8J6Q - chains B and G of the 5 polymer chains in the assembly; structure by electron microscopy, 2.60 A resolution.

[Chain B]
Molecule: Guanine nucleotide-binding protein G(I)/G(S)/G(T) subunit beta-1
Organism: Homo sapiens
UniProt: P62873 (GBB1_HUMAN); numbering as in UniProt (aligned over 2-340)
Amino-acid sequence (339 residues; row label = number of the first residue in the row):
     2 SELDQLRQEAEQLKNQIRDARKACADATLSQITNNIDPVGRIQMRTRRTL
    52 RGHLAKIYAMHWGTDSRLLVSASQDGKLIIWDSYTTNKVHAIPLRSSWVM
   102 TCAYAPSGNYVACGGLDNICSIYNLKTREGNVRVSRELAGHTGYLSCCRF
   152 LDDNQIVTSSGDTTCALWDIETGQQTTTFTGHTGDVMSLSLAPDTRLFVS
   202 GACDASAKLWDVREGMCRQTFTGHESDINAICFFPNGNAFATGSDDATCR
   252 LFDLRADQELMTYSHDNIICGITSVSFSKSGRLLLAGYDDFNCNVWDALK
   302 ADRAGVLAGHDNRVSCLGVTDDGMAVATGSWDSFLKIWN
Curated features (UniProtKB/Swiss-Prot):
  - modified residue: S2 (N-acetylserine), H266 (Phosphohistidine)
  - natural variant: L30 (L30F: In MRD42; uncertain significance), R52 (R52G: In MRD42), G64 (G64V: In MRD42), D76 (D76E: In MRD42; D76G: In MRD42), G77 (G77S: In MRD42), K78 (K78R: In MRD42), I80 (I80N: In MRD42; I80T: In MRD42), H91 (H91R: In MRD42; uncertain significance), A92 (A92T: In MRD42), P94 (P94S: In MRD42), L95 (L95P: In MRD42), R96 (R96L: In MRD42), 5 further natural variant entries in UniProt

[Chain G]
Molecule: Guanine nucleotide-binding protein G(I)/G(S)/G(O) subunit gamma-2
Organism: Homo sapiens
UniProt: P59768 (GBG2_HUMAN); residues 5-62 here = UniProt positions 5-62
Amino-acid sequence (58 residues; row label = number of the first residue in the row):
     5 NTASIAQARKLVEQLKMEANIDRIKVSKAAADLMAYCEAHAKEDPLLTPV
    55 PASENPFR

[Interface between chain B and chain G]
Contacting residue pairs - 102 pairs, chain B then chain G:
  L4(B) with S8(G); I9(G), hydrophobic
  L7(B) with A12(G), hydrophobic; R13(G); V16(G)
  R8(B) with A12(G); L15(G)
  E10(B) with V16(G); K20(G), salt bridge
  A11(B) with V16(G), hydrophobic; L19(G)
  L14(B) with V16(G); L19(G), hydrophobic; K20(G)
  K15(B) with L19(G)
  Q17(B) with A23(G)
  I18(B) with L19(G); E22(G); A23(G), hydrophobic; R27(G)
  A21(B) with R27(G)
  R22(B) with E22(G), salt bridge
  A24(B) with K29(G), hydrogen bond (backbone-side chain)
  C25(B) with R27(G); I28(G), hydrogen bond (side chain-backbone); K29(G), hydrogen bond (backbone-side chain); V30(G), hydrogen bond (backbone-backbone)
  A26(B) with K29(G); V30(G), hydrophobic
  D27(B) with K29(G); V30(G); S31(G), hydrogen bond
  A28(B) with V30(G); S31(G)
  L30(B) with A34(G), hydrophobic
  I33(B) with S31(G); A34(G), hydrophobic; M38(G), hydrophobic
  T34(B) with M38(G)
  V40(B) with L51(G), hydrophobic
  I43(B) with L51(G)
  M45(B) with L50(G), hydrophobic
  R48(B) with N59(G); F61(G)
  R49(B) with P60(G), hydrogen bond (side chain-backbone); F61(G), hydrogen bond (side chain-backbone); R62(G)
  S84(B) with F61(G)
  Y85(B) with P60(G); F61(G), hydrophobic
  M217(B) with M21(G), hydrophobic
  C218(B) with Q18(G), hydrogen bond (backbone-side chain); M21(G)
  R219(B) with E22(G); I25(G)
  Q220(B) with E22(G); I25(G)
  T221(B) with E22(G)
  F235(B) with Y40(G), hydrophobic; C41(G), hydrophobic
  P236(B) with Y40(G)
  N237(B) with Y40(G)
  L252(B) with L37(G), hydrophobic
  D254(B) with A33(G)
  R256(B) with D26(G); R27(G); I28(G), hydrogen bond (backbone-backbone); D36(G), salt bridge
  A257(B) with R27(G); I28(G)
  D258(B) with E22(G); R27(G), salt bridge
  L261(B) with V30(G), hydrophobic
  S279(B) with D48(G), hydrogen bond
  K280(B) with E47(G); D48(G), hydrogen bond (backbone-side chain)
  S281(B) with Y40(G); C41(G); H44(G); D48(G), hydrogen bond; L51(G)
  G282(B) with C41(G)
  R283(B) with C41(G); E42(G), salt bridge; L51(G)
  L284(B) with L50(G); L51(G), hydrophobic
  L300(B) with M38(G), hydrophobic; C41(G), hydrophobic
  V320(B) with L50(G), hydrophobic
  D323(B) with P49(G)
  G324(B) with P49(G); L50(G), hydrogen bond (backbone-backbone)
  M325(B) with P49(G), hydrophobic; L50(G); P60(G)
  A326(B) with L50(G), hydrophobic; F61(G), hydrophobic
  V327(B) with L50(G), hydrophobic
  I338(B) with F61(G), hydrophobic
  N340(B) with N59(G), hydrogen bond; F61(G)
Also at the interface, not in a pair above, chain B (62 interface residues in all): I37, W63, S67, A240, Q259, L286, W339
Also at the interface, not in a pair above, chain G (41 interface residues in all): N24, A45, V54, E58

[Overview]
62 residues of chain B and 41 residues of chain G are in contact; the contacts include 14 hydrogen bonds and 5
salt bridges. Among the polar pairs are E10(B)-K20(G), R22(B)-E22(G) and R256(B)-D36(G).
Chain B is Guanine nucleotide-binding protein G(I)/G(S)/G(T) subunit beta-1 and chain G is Guanine
nucleotide-binding protein G(I)/G(S)/G(O) subunit gamma-2, both from Homo sapiens; the structure, Cryo-EM
structure of the 3-HB and compound 9n-bound human HCAR2-Gi1 complex, was determined by electron microscopy
together with 8J6P and 8J6R from the same study.
